Entry 6H66 (electron microscopy, 4.16 A resolution (low resolution: residue-level contacts below are approximate; hydrogen-bond / salt-bridge calls are withheld)); this record covers chains A and X of the 3 polymer chains in the assembly.

[Chain A]
Molecule: Interferon-induced helicase C domain-containing protein 1
Source organism: Mus musculus
Notes: EC 3.6.4.13
UniProtKB: Q8R5F7 (IFIH1_MOUSE); residue numbers follow UniProt; this construct covers 1-645, 664-1025
Amino-acid sequence (1007 residues; each row starts with the number of its first residue; note: 18 numbers in that range are skipped by the numbering (no residue carries them; nothing is unmodelled there)):
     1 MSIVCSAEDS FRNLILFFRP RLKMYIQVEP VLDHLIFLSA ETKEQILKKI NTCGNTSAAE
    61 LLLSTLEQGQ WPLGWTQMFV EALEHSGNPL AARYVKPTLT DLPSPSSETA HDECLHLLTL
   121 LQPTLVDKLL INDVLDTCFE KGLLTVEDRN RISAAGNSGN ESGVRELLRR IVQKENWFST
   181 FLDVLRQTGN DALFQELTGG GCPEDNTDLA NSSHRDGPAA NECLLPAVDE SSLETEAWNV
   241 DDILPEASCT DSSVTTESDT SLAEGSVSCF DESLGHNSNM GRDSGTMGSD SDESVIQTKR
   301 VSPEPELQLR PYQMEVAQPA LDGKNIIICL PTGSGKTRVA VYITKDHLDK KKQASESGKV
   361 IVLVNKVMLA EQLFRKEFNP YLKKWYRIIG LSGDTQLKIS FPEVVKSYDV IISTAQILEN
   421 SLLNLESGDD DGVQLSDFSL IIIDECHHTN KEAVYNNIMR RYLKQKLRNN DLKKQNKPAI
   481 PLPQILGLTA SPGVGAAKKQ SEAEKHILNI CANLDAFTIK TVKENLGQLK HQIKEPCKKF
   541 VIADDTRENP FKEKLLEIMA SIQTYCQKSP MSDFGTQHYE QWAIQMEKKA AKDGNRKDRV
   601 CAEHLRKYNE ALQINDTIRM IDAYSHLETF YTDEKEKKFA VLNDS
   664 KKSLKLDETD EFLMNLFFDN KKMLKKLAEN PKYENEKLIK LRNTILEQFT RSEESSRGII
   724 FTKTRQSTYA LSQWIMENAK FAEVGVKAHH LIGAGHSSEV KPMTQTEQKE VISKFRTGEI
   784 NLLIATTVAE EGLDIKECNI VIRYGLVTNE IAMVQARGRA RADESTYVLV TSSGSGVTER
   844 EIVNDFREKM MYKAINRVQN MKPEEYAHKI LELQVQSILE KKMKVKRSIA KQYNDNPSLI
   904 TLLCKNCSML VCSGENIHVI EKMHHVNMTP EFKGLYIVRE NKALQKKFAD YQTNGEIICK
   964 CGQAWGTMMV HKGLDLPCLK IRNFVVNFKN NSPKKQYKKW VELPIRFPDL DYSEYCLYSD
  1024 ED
Unresolved in the structure: 1-306, 544-548, 664-667, 696-698, 744-746, 810-811, 837-838, 946-955, 1021-1025
Bound ions: Zn2+: Cys907, Cys910, Cys962, Cys964
UniProt features mapped onto this chain:
  - binding site (Zn(2+)): Cys907, Cys910, Cys962, Cys964
  - site (Cleavage): Asp208, Leu209, Asp216, Gly217, Asp251, Ser252
  - modified residue (Phosphoserine): Ser289, Ser291, Ser302, Ser645, Ser828
  - cross-link (Glycyl lysine isopeptide (Lys-Gly)): Lys23 (interchain with G-Cter in ISG15), Lys43 (interchain with G-Cter in ISG15)
From the paper describing this entry:
  - mutagenesis - T841R/E842R (2.5-fold), M886A, D1014A/Y1015A/E1017A (2.5-fold): decreased signaling
  - mutagenesis - L397A/K398A/I399A, T841R/E842R: unchanged catalytic activity
  - mutagenesis - K498A/K499A/Q500A, K975D/D978A: abolished catalytic activity
  - mutagenesis - D848A/F849A: abolished signaling
  - mutagenesis - E883R/K884A, K885A: unchanged signaling
  - mutagenesis - H871A/E875A, E875A: increased signaling
  - mutagenesis - K498A/K499A/Q500A, K975D/D978A: unchanged binding to Mant-AMPPNP

[Chain X]
Molecule: 15-nt RNA strand
Sequence (15 nucleotides; each row starts with the number of its first residue):
     1 UCCAUGCGCA UGACG

[Chain A / chain X interface]
Contacting residue pairs (20; chain A residue first):
  Lys451(A) - C9(X)
  Lys451(A) - A10(X)
  Lys451(A) - U11(X)
  Glu452(A) - C9(X)
  Glu452(A) - A10(X)
  Ala453(A) - C9(X)
  Gln577(A) - C14(X)
  His578(A) - C14(X)
  His578(A) - G15(X)
  Gln581(A) - C14(X)
  Gln581(A) - G15(X)
  Thr767(A) - C2(X)
  Thr767(A) - C3(X)
  Thr769(A) - U1(X)
  Thr769(A) - C2(X)
  Asn812(A) - U11(X)
  Arg843(A) - A13(X)
  His927(A) - U5(X)
  Lys1002(A) - C7(X)
  Lys1002(A) - G8(X)
Other interface residues (no listed pair), chain A (19 interface residues in all): His448, Val454, His759, Met926, Thr956, Lys983, Val1004
Other interface residues (no listed pair), chain X (15 interface residues in all): A4, G6, G12

[Overview]
Chain A and chain X form an interface of 19 and 15 residues respectively. Cys907(A), Cys910(A), Cys962(A) and
Cys964(A) coordinate Zn2+. From UniProt: 4 Zn2+-binding residues on chain A. The paper reports that
T841R/E842R, M886A and D1014A/Y1015A/E1017A of chain A reduce signaling; K498A/K499A/Q500A and K975D/D978A of
chain A abolish catalytic activity; 11 substitutions were tested in all.
Here chain A is Interferon-induced helicase C domain-containing protein 1 (Mus musculus) and chain X is a
15-nt RNA strand. Entry 6H66 (CryoEM structure of the MDA5-dsRNA filament with 93 degree twist and without
nucleotide) was determined by electron microscopy (same publication as 6G19, 6G1S, 6G1X, 6GJZ, 6GKH, 6GKM and
6H61).
